Entry 3LZ0 (X-ray diffraction, 2.50 A resolution); this record covers chains B and J of the 10 polymer chains in the assembly.

# Chain B
Name: Histone H4
Organism: Xenopus laevis
UniProt: P62799 (H4_XENLA); residues 1-102 here correspond to UniProt positions 2-103 (UniProt number = residue number + 1)
Chain sequence (102 residues; each row starts with the number of its first residue):
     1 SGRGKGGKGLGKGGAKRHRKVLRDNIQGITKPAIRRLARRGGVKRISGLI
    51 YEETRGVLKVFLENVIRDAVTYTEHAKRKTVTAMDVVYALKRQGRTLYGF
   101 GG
Unresolved in the structure: 1-19
UniProt features mapped onto this chain:
  - DNA-binding region: Lys16 to Lys20
  - modified residue: Ser1 (N-acetylserine), Arg3 (Asymmetric dimethylarginine), Lys5 (N6-(2-hydroxyisobutyryl)lysine), Lys8 (N6-(2-hydroxyisobutyryl)lysine), Lys12 (N6-(2-hydroxyisobutyryl)lysine), Lys16 (N6-(2-hydroxyisobutyryl)lysine), Lys20 (N6,N6,N6-trimethyllysine), Lys31 (N6-(2-hydroxyisobutyryl)lysine), Lys44 (N6-(2-hydroxyisobutyryl)lysine), Ser47 (Phosphoserine), Tyr51 (Phosphotyrosine), Lys59 (N6-(2-hydroxyisobutyryl)lysine), Lys77 (N6-(2-hydroxyisobutyryl)lysine), Lys79 (N6-(2-hydroxyisobutyryl)lysine), Tyr88 (Phosphotyrosine), Lys91 (N6-(2-hydroxyisobutyryl)lysine)
  - cross-link (Glycyl lysine isopeptide (Lys-Gly)): Lys31 (interchain with G-Cter in UFM1), Lys91 (interchain with G-Cter in ubiquitin)

# Chain J
Molecule: 145-nt DNA strand
Sequence (145 nucleotides; each row starts with the number of its first residue; numbers below 1 keep their minus sign (DA-72 is residue -72)):
   -72 ATCGATGTATATATCTGACACGTGCCTGGAGACTAGGGAGTAATCCCCTT
   -22 GGCGGTTAAAACGCGGGGGACAGCGCGTACGTGCGTTTAAGCGGTGCTAG
    28 AGCTGTCTACGACCAATTGAGCGGCCTCGGCACCGGGATTCTGAT
Ion coordination: Mn2+ site 1 near DA-72 (its only coordinating residue here); Mn2+ site 2 near DG27 (its only coordinating residue here); Mn2+ site 3 near DG38 (its only coordinating residue here)

# Chain B / chain J interface
Residue-residue contacts - 12 pairs, chain B then chain J:
  Arg35(B) - DG8(J)  salt bridge to the phosphate
  Arg45(B) - DC7(J)  hydrogen bond to the sugar
  Arg45(B) - DG8(J)  phosphate contact
  Ile46(B) - DC7(J)  sugar contact
  Ile46(B) - DG8(J)  hydrogen bond to the phosphate
  Ser47(B) - DC7(J)  phosphate contact
  Gly48(B) - DC7(J)  hydrogen bond to the phosphate
  Arg78(B) - DA28(J)  phosphate contact
  Lys79(B) - DG27(J)  salt bridge to the phosphate
  Lys79(B) - DA28(J)  hydrogen bond to the phosphate
  Thr80(B) - DG27(J)  hydrogen bond to the phosphate
  Thr80(B) - DA28(J)  hydrogen bond to the phosphate
Also at the interface, not in a pair above, chain B (11 interface residues in all): Lys44, Tyr51, Lys77
Also at the interface, not in a pair above, chain J (5 interface residues in all): DA6

# Summary
11 residues of chain B and 5 residues of chain J are in contact, with 6 hydrogen bonds and 2 salt bridges.
Polar pairs include Arg45(B)-DC7(J), Ile46(B)-DG8(J) and Gly48(B)-DC7(J). UniProt lists a DNA-binding region
on chain B.
Here chain B is Histone H4 (Xenopus laevis) and chain J is a 145-nt DNA strand. Entry 3LZ0 (Crystal Structure
of Nucleosome Core Particle Composed of the Widom 601 DNA Sequence (orientation 1)) was determined by X-ray
diffraction together with 3LZ1 from the same study.
